PDB entry 5NPL | X-ray diffraction, 2.79 A resolution | chains B and C of the 3 polymer chains in the assembly

Chain B (and C):
Protein: Similar to tr|Q8YYT1|Q8YYT1
Organism: Microcystis aeruginosa PCC 7806
Notes: chain C of this document is another copy of the same molecule, construct and numbering; everything in this record applies to it too
UniProtKB: A8YJ50 (A8YJ50_MICAE); residues 5-208 here correspond to UniProt positions 2-205 (UniProt number = residue number - 3)
Chain sequence (208 residues; each row starts with the number of its first residue):
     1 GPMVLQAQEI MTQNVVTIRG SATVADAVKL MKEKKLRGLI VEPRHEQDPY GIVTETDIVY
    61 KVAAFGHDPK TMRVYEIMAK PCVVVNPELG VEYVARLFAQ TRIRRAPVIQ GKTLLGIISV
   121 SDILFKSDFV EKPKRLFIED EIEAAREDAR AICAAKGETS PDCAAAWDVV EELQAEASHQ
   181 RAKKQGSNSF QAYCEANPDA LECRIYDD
Not modelled in the structure: 1-2, 180-208 (chain C: 180-208)
Differences from the reference sequence: expression tag (1-4)
Cystine bridges: Cys153-Cys163

Chain B / chain C interface:
Pairs across the interface - 75 pairs, chain B then chain C:
  Ala25(B) with Val130(C), hydrophobic
  Val28(B) with Leu124(C), hydrophobic; Phe129(C), hydrophobic; Val130(C), hydrophobic
  Met31(B) with Leu124(C), hydrophobic; Phe125(C)
  Lys32(B) with Phe125(C)
  Leu36(B) with Leu124(C); Phe125(C)
  Arg37(B) with Arg37(C); Ser121(C), hydrogen bond
  Glu55(B) with Val120(C); Ser121(C), hydrogen bond; Leu124(C)
  Thr56(B) with Arg104(C)
  Ile58(B) with Leu124(C), hydrophobic; Phe129(C), hydrophobic
  Val59(B) with Ala95(C), hydrophobic; Val120(C); Ile123(C), hydrophobic
  Tyr60(B) with Phe98(C); Ala99(C); Arg102(C); Ile103(C), hydrogen bond (side chain-backbone); Arg104(C), hydrogen bond
  Val62(B) with Phe129(C), hydrophobic
  Ala63(B) with Glu92(C); Ala95(C), hydrophobic; Leu136(C)
  Ala64(B) with Ala95(C); Arg96(C), hydrogen bond (backbone-side chain); Ala99(C), hydrophobic; Leu136(C)
  Phe65(B) with Arg96(C); Arg135(C); Leu136(C), hydrogen bond (backbone-backbone)
  Gly66(B) with Lys134(C); Arg135(C), hydrogen bond (backbone-backbone); Leu136(C)
  Asp68(B) with Pro133(C)
  Pro69(B) with Phe129(C)
  Lys70(B) with Val130(C), hydrogen bond (side chain-backbone); Pro133(C)
  Ala95(B) with Ala64(C)
  Arg96(B) with Ala64(C), hydrogen bond (side chain-backbone); Phe65(C)
  Phe98(B) with Tyr60(C), hydrogen bond (backbone-side chain)
  Ala99(B) with Tyr60(C), hydrophobic
  Arg102(B) with Tyr60(C)
  Ile103(B) with Tyr60(C), hydrogen bond (backbone-side chain)
  Arg104(B) with Thr56(C); Tyr60(C), hydrogen bond; Arg104(C)
  Val120(B) with Glu55(C); Val59(C)
  Ser121(B) with Arg37(C), hydrogen bond; Glu55(C), hydrogen bond
  Ile123(B) with Val59(C), hydrophobic
  Leu124(B) with Met31(C), hydrophobic; Lys32(C); Glu55(C)
  Phe125(B) with Met31(C); Lys32(C), hydrogen bond (backbone-side chain); Leu36(C); Arg37(C)
  Phe129(B) with Val28(C), hydrophobic; Ile58(C), hydrophobic; Ala63(C), hydrophobic; Pro69(C)
  Val130(B) with Val28(C), hydrophobic; Pro69(C), hydrophobic; Lys70(C), hydrogen bond (backbone-side chain)
  Pro133(B) with His67(C)
  Lys134(B) with Gly66(C)
  Leu136(B) with Ala64(C)
Also at the interface, not in a pair above, chain B (40 interface residues in all): Lys35, His67, Glu92, Arg135
Also at the interface, not in a pair above, chain C (39 interface residues in all): Ala25, Lys35, Asp68

In short:
40 residues of chain B and 39 residues of chain C are in contact, with 16 hydrogen bonds. Among the polar
pairs are Arg37(B)-Ser121(C), Glu55(B)-Ser121(C) and Tyr60(B)-Ile103(C).
Both chains are Similar to tr|Q8YYT1|Q8YYT1 (Microcystis aeruginosa PCC 7806). Entry 5NPL (Crystal structure
of hexameric CBS-CP12 protein from bloom-forming cyanobacteria, Yb-derivative at 2.8 A resolution) was
determined by X-ray diffraction (same publication as 5NVD and 5NMU).
